Entry 6TYW (X-ray diffraction, 1.70 A resolution); this record covers chains A and B.

# Chain A
Molecule: X-ray repair cross-complementing protein 5
Source organism: Xenopus laevis
Notes: EC 3.6.4.-; fragment: Ku80 von Willebrand domain
UniProtKB: A0A1L8EVE5 (A0A1L8EVE5_XENLA); residue numbers follow UniProt; this construct covers 1-170, 189-242
Amino-acid sequence (231 residues; each row starts with the number of its first residue; note: 18 numbers in that range are skipped by the numbering (no residue carries them; nothing is unmodelled there); numbers below 1 keep their minus sign (Met-6 is residue -6)):
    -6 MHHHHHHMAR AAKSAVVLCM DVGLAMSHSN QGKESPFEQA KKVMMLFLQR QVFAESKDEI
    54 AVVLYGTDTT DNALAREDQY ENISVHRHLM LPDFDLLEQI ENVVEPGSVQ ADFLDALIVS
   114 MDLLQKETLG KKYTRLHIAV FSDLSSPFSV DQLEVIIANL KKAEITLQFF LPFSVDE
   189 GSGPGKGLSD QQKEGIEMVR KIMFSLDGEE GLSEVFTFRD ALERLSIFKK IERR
Unresolved in the structure: -6 to 5, 242
Sequence notes: initiating methionine (-6); expression tag (-5 to 0); engineered mutation Ser190 (Cys in A0A1L8EVE5), Ala229 (Ser in A0A1L8EVE5)

# Chain B
Molecule: Glu-arg-lys-arg-ile-leu-pro-thr-trp-met-leu-ala-glu
Notes: fragment: APLF Ku Binding Motif
Amino-acid sequence (16 residues; numbered 179 to 194; the number before each row is that of its first residue):
   179 LAERKRILPT WMLAEH
Unresolved in the structure: 179-180, 194

# How chain A and chain B interact
Contacting residue pairs - 32 pairs, chain A then chain B:
  Asp71(A) with Arg182(B)
  Gln72(A) with Lys183(B), hydrogen bond (side chain-backbone); Arg184(B); Ile185(B), hydrogen bond (side chain-backbone)
  Tyr73(A) with Ile185(B), hydrogen bond (side chain-backbone); Leu186(B)
  Asp105(A) with Arg182(B), salt bridge; Arg184(B), salt bridge
  Leu107(A) with Arg184(B)
  Asp108(A) with Arg182(B), salt bridge; Arg184(B), salt bridge
  Ile111(A) with Arg184(B); Leu186(B), hydrophobic
  Met114(A) with Trp189(B); Met190(B), hydrophobic
  Asp115(A) with Trp189(B), hydrogen bond
  Gln118(A) with Trp189(B)
  Ser142(A) with Glu181(B), hydrogen bond; Arg182(B), hydrogen bond (side chain-backbone); Arg184(B), hydrogen bond (backbone-side chain)
  Val143(A) with Glu181(B), hydrogen bond (backbone-side chain); Arg184(B)
  Asp144(A) with Arg182(B); Lys183(B); Arg184(B), hydrogen bond (backbone-side chain)
  Gln145(A) with Arg184(B), hydrogen bond (side chain-backbone); Leu186(B)
  Val148(A) with Leu186(B), hydrophobic; Met190(B)
  Ile149(A) with Met190(B), hydrophobic
  Asn152(A) with Trp189(B); Met190(B), hydrogen bond (side chain-backbone)
Also at the interface, not in a pair above, chain A (20 interface residues in all): Leu67, Phe141, Lys155
Also at the interface, not in a pair above, chain B (12 interface residues in all): Pro187, Leu191, Ala192, Glu193

# Summary
20 residues of chain A face 12 of chain B across their interface; the contacts include 11 hydrogen bonds and 4
salt bridges. Polar pairs include Asp105(A)-Arg182(B), Asp105(A)-Arg184(B) and Asp108(A)-Arg182(B).
Chain A is X-ray repair cross-complementing protein 5 (Xenopus laevis) and chain B is
Glu-arg-lys-arg-ile-leu-pro-thr-trp-met-leu-ala-glu; the structure, Structure of Ku80 von Willebrand domain
S229A mutant complexed with APLF Ku Binding Motif, was determined by X-ray diffraction, deposited together
with 6TYT, 6TYU, 6TYV, 6TYX and 6TYZ.
